3C95 - chain A; structure by X-ray diffraction, 1.70 A resolution.

Chain A:
Protein: Exodeoxyribonuclease I
Source organism: Escherichia coli
Notes: EC 3.1.11.1
UniProtKB: P04995 (EX1_ECOLI); residue numbers follow UniProt; this construct covers 1-475
Sequence (482 residues; each row starts with the number of its first residue):
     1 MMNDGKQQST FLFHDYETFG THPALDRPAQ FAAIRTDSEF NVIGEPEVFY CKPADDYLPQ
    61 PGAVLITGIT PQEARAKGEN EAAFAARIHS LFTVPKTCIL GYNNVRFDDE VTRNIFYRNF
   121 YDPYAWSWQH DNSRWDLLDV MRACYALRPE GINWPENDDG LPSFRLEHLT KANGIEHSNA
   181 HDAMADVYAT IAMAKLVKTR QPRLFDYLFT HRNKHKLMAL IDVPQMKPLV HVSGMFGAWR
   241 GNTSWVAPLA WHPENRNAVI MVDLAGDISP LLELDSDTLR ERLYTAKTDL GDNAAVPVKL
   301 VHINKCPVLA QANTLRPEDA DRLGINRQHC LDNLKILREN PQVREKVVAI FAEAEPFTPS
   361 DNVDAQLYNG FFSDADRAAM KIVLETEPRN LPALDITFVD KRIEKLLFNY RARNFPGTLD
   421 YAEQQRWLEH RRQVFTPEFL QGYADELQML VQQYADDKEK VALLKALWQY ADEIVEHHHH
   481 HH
Disordered / not traced: 1-6, 178-181, 281-294, 354-359, 477-482
Sequence notes: conflict D472 (Glu in P04995); insertion (476-482)
Ion coordination: Mg2+ near D15 (its only coordinating residue here)
Swiss-Prot annotation at these positions:
  - binding site (Mg(2+)): D15, E17, D186
  - binding site (substrate): E17, R165
  - site: T18 (Interaction with single-stranded DNA), I66 (Interaction with single-stranded DNA), R113 (Interaction with single-stranded DNA), Y124 (Interaction with single-stranded DNA), W128 (Interaction with single-stranded DNA), R142 (Interaction with single-stranded DNA), R148 (Important for interaction with ssb), F164 (Interaction with single-stranded DNA), H181 (Important for activity), Y207 (Important for interaction with ssb), K214 (Interaction with single-stranded DNA), N257 (Interaction with single-stranded DNA), Y284 (Interaction with single-stranded DNA), N304 (Interaction with single-stranded DNA), Q311 (Important for interaction with ssb), R338 (Important for interaction with ssb), Y368 (Interaction with single-stranded DNA), F371 (Interaction with single-stranded DNA)
  - mutagenesis: R148 (R148A: Strongly reduced ssb-binding. Reduced ssb-dependent nuclease activity), E150 (E150A: About 2-fold increased ssb-binding. Weakly increased ssb-independent and ssb-dependent nuclease activity), H181 (H181A: Residual nuclease activity), Y207 (Y207A: Strongly reduced ssb-binding. Reduced ssb-dependent nuclease activity), K227 (K227A: 7-fold reduced ssb-binding. Reduced ssb-dependent nuclease activity), Q311 (Q311A: 2-fold reduced ssb-binding. Weakly reduced ssb-dependent nuclease activity), R316 (R316A: Strongly reduced ssb-binding. Strongly reduced ssb-dependent nuclease activity), E318 (E318A: About 2-fold increased ssb-binding. No effect on ssb-dependent nuclease activity), D319 (D319A: 2-fold reduced ssb-binding. No effect on ssb-dependent nuclease activity), R327 (R327A: No effect on ssb-binding and on ssb-dependent nuclease activity), L331 (L331A: No effect on ssb-binding and on ssb-dependent nuclease activity), R338 (R338A: 3-fold reduced ssb-binding. Reduced ssb-dependent nuclease activity), 2 further mutagenesis entries in UniProt

In short:
Curated annotation (UniProt) lists 3 Mg2+-binding residues, substrate-binding residues E17 and R165 and 14
mutagenesis sites.
Chain A is Exodeoxyribonuclease I (Escherichia coli); the structure, Exonuclease I (apo), was determined by
X-ray diffraction, deposited together with 3C94.
